4PRN - chains A and C of the 3 polymer chains in the assembly; structure by X-ray diffraction, 1.65 A resolution.

Chain A:
Protein: HLA class I histocompatibility antigen, B-35 alpha chain
Source organism: Homo sapiens
UniProtKB: P30685 (1B35_HUMAN); residues 1-276 here correspond to UniProt positions 25-300 (UniProt number = residue number + 24)
Amino-acid sequence (276 residues; row label = number of the first residue in the row):
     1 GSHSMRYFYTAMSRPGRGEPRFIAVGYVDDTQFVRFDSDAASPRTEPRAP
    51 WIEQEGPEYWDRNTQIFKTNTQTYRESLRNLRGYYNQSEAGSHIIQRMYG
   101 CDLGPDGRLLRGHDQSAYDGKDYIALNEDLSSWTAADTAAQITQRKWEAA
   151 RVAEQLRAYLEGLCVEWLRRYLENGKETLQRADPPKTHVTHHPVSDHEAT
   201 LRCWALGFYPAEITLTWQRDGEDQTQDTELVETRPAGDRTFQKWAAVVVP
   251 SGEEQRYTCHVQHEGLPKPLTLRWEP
Disulfides: C101-C164, C203-C259

Chain C:
Protein: Epstein-Barr nuclear antigen 1
UniProtKB: Q1HVF7 (EBNA1_EBVA8); residues 1-11 here correspond to UniProt positions 407-417 (UniProt number = residue number + 406)
Amino-acid sequence (11 residues; row label = number of the first residue in the row):
     1 HPVAEADYFEY

How chain A and chain C interact:
Contacting residue pairs - 45 pairs, chain A then chain C:
  M5(A) with H1(C)
  Y7(A) with H1(C), hydrogen bond (side chain-backbone); P2(C)
  Y9(A) with P2(C); E5(C)
  Y59(A) with H1(C)
  R62(A) with H1(C), hydrogen bond
  N63(A) with H1(C); P2(C)
  I66(A) with H1(C); V3(C)
  F67(A) with P2(C), hydrophobic
  N70(A) with E5(C)
  T73(A) with D7(C); E10(C)
  Y74(A) with E5(C), hydrogen bond; Y11(C), hydrophobic
  E76(A) with E10(C)
  S77(A) with E10(C); Y11(C), hydrogen bond (side chain-backbone)
  N80(A) with Y11(C), hydrogen bond (side chain-backbone)
  L81(A) with Y11(C), hydrophobic
  Y84(A) with Y11(C), hydrogen bond (side chain-backbone)
  I95(A) with Y11(C)
  R97(A) with E5(C), salt bridge; Y11(C)
  Y99(A) with P2(C); V3(C), hydrogen bond (side chain-backbone)
  S116(A) with Y11(C), hydrogen bond
  Y123(A) with Y11(C), hydrophobic
  T143(A) with Y11(C), hydrogen bond (side chain-backbone)
  K146(A) with Y11(C), hydrogen bond (side chain-backbone)
  W147(A) with F9(C), hydrogen bond (side chain-backbone); E10(C), hydrogen bond (side chain-backbone); Y11(C), hydrophobic
  A150(A) with Y8(C), hydrophobic
  V152(A) with Y8(C); F9(C), hydrophobic
  Q155(A) with Y8(C), hydrogen bond; F9(C)
  Y159(A) with H1(C), hydrogen bond (side chain-backbone); P2(C); V3(C)
  W167(A) with H1(C)
  Y171(A) with H1(C), hydrogen bond (side chain-backbone)
Also at the interface, not in a pair above, chain A (31 interface residues in all): L156
Also at the interface, not in a pair above, chain C (11 interface residues in all): A4, A6

Summary:
The interface between chain A and chain C involves 31 residues on one side and 11 on the other, with 15
hydrogen bonds and 1 salt bridge. Polar pairs include R97(A)-E5(C), Y7(A)-H1(C) and R62(A)-H1(C).
Here chain A is HLA class I histocompatibility antigen, B-35 alpha chain (Homo sapiens) and chain C is
Epstein-Barr nuclear antigen 1. Entry 4PRN (Crystal structure of a HLA-B*35:01-HPVG-A4) was determined by
X-ray diffraction, deposited together with 4PR5, 4PRA, 4PRB, 4PRD, 4PRE, 4PRH, 4PRI and 4PRP.
